Entry 4V1O (electron microscopy, 9.70 A resolution (very low resolution: no residue pairs are listed; an interface is given only as per-side residue counts)); this record covers chains N and O of the 26 polymer chains in the assembly.

# Chain N
Molecule: Nontemplate DNA
Sequence (50 nucleotides; each row starts with the number of its first residue; note: 17 numbers in that range are skipped by the numbering (no residue carries them; nothing is unmodelled there)):
     5 AACAGTAGCA CGCTGTGTAT ATAATAGTGT GTTGTACA
    60 GCACAACTGC GC

# Chain O
Protein: Tata-box-binding protein
Organism: Saccharomyces cerevisiae
UniProtKB: P13393 (TBP_YEAST); residues 61-240 here = UniProt positions 61-240
Sequence (181 residues; each row starts with the number of its first residue):
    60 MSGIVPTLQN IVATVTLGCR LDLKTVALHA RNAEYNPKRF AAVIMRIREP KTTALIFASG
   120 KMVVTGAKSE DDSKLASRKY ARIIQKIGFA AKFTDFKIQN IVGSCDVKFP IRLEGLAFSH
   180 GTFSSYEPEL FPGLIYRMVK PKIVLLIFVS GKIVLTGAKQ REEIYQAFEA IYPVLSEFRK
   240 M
Unresolved in the structure: 60
Sequence notes: expression tag (60)

# Chain N / chain O interface
At this resolution (10 A) residue pairs are not listed: 9 residues of chain N and 22 of chain O lie at the interface.

# Overview
9 residues of chain N and 22 residues of chain O are in contact.
Chain N is Nontemplate DNA and chain O is Tata-box-binding protein (Saccharomyces cerevisiae); the structure,
Architecture of the RNA polymerase II-Mediator core transcription initiation complex, was determined by
electron microscopy, deposited together with 4V1M and 4V1N.
